Entry 7M50 (X-ray diffraction, 2.31 A resolution); this record covers chains F and II of the 39 polymer chains in the assembly.

[Chain F (and II)]
Name: Coat protein
Organism: Satellite tobacco mosaic virus
Notes: chain II of this document is another copy of the same molecule, construct and numbering; everything in this record applies to it too
UniProt: P17574 (COAT_STMV); residue numbers follow UniProt; this construct covers 1-159
Amino-acid sequence (159 residues; numbered 1 to 159; the number before each row is that of its first residue):
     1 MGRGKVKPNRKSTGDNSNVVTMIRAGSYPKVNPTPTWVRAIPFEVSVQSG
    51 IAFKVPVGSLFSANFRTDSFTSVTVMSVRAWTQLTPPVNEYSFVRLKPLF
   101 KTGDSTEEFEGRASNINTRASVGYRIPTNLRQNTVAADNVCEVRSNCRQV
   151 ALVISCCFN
Not modelled in the structure: 1-12 (chain II: 1-16)

[Interface between chain F and chain II]
Pairs across the interface (11; chain F residue first):
  Asn-18(F) with Met-76(II); Arg-131(II), hydrogen bond
  Val-19(F) with Thr-36(II); Cys-157(II), hydrophobic; Asn-159(II)
  Met-22(F) with Lys-30(II); Val-31(II); Asn-32(II)
  Arg-24(F) with Pro-29(II); Lys-30(II)
  Ala-25(F) with Lys-30(II)
Also at the interface, not in a pair above, chain F (6 interface residues in all): Val-20
Also at the interface, not in a pair above, chain II (12 interface residues in all): Thr-74, Thr-128, Phe-158

[In short]
The interface between chain F and chain II involves 6 residues on one side and 12 on the other, with 1
hydrogen bond. The hydrogen-bonded pair is Asn-18(F)/Arg-131(II).
Both chains are Coat protein (Satellite tobacco mosaic virus). Entry 7M50 (Crystallographic structure of a
cubic crystal form of STMV grown from ammonium sulfate) was determined by X-ray diffraction (same publication
as 5BKL, 5BKN, 7M2T, 7M2V, 7M3T and 7M57).
